Entry 1Q5C (electron microscopy, 30.00 A resolution (very low resolution: no residue pairs are listed; an interface is given only as per-side residue counts)); this record covers chains B and D of the 4 polymer chains in the assembly.

Chain B (and D):
Name: EP-cadherin
From: Mus musculus
Notes: fragment: residues 1-546 of PDB entry 1L3W; chain D of this document is another copy of the same molecule, construct and numbering; everything in this record applies to it too
Sequence (880 residues; numbered -154 to 725; the number before each row is that of its first residue; numbers below 1 keep their minus sign (Met-154 is residue -154)):
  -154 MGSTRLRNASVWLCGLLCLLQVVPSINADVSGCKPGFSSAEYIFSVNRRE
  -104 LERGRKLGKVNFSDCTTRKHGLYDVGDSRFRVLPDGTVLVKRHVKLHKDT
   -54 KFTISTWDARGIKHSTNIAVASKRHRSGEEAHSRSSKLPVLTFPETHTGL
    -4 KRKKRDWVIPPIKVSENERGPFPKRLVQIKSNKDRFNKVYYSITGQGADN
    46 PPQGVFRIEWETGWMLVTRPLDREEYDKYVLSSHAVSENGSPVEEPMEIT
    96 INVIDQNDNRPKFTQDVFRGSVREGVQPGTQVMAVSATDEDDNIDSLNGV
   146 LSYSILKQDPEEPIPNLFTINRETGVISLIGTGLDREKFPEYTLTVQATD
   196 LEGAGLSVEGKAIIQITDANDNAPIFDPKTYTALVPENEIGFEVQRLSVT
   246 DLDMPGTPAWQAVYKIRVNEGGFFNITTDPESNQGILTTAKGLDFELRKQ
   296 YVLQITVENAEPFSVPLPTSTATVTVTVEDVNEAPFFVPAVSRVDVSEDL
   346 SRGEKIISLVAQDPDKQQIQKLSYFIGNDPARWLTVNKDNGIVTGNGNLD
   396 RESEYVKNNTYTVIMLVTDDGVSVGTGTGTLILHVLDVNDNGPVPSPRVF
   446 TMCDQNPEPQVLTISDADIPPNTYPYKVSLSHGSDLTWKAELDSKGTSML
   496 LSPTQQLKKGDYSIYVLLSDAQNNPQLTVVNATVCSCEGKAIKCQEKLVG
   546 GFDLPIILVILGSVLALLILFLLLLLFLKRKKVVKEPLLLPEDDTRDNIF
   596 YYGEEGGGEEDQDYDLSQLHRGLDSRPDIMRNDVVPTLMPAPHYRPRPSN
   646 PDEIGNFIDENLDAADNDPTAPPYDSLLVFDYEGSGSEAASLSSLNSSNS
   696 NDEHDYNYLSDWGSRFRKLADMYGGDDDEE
Unresolved in the structure: -154 to 0, 541-725
Disulfides: Cys448-Cys532, Cys530-Cys539
Covalently attached groups: N-acetylglucosamine (NAG) linked to Thr188, Thr227, Thr245, Asn270, Thr273, Thr316, Thr318, Thr320, Asn403, Thr407, Thr421, Thr423, Asn526; 2-acetamido-2-deoxy-alpha-D-glucopyranose (NDG) linked to Thr314, Thr425
Ion coordination: Ca2+ site 1: Glu11, Glu69, Asp100, Gln101, Asp103, Asp136; Ca2+ site 2: Glu11, Asn12, Asp67, Glu69, Asp103; Ca2+ site 3: Asn102, Asn104, Asp134, Asp136, Asn143, Asp195; Ca2+ site 4: Glu119, Glu182, Asp213, Ala214, Asp216, Asp248; Ca2+ site 5: Glu119, Asp180, Glu182, Asp216; Ca2+ site 6: Asn215, Asn217, Asp246, Asp248, Ala254, Asn304; Ca2+ site 7: Glu232, Asp289, Glu291, Glu328; Ca2+ site 8: Glu232, Glu291, Asp325, Val326, Glu328, Asp360; Ca2+ site 9: Asn327, Glu328, Asp358, Asp360, Gln365, Asp414; Ca2+ site 10: Glu343, Asp395, Glu397, Asp435; Ca2+ site 11: Glu343, Glu397, Asp432, Val433, Asp435; Ca2+ site 12: Asn434, Asn436, Asp461, Asp463, Asn467, Asp515

How chain B and chain D interact:
At this resolution (30 A) residue pairs are not listed: 16 residues of chain B and 15 of chain D lie at the interface.

Overview:
16 residues of chain B face 15 of chain D across their interface. Covalently linked N-acetylglucosamine: at
Thr188(B), Thr227(B), Thr245(B), Asn270(B), Thr273(B) and Thr316(B) and 6 more. Covalently linked
2-acetamido-2-deoxy-alpha-D-glucopyranose: at Thr314(B) and Thr425(B). Glu11(B), Glu69(B), Asp100(B),
Gln101(B), Asp103(B) and Asp136(B) coordinate Ca2+ site 1.
Chain B and chain D are both EP-cadherin (Mus musculus); the structure, S-S-lambda-shaped TRANS and CIS
interactions of cadherins model based on fitting C-cadherin (1L3W) to 3D map ..., was determined by electron
microscopy (same publication as 1Q55, 1Q5A and 1Q5B).
